Entry 5X4Z (X-ray diffraction, 7.80 A resolution (low resolution: residue-level contacts below are approximate; hydrogen-bond / salt-bridge calls are withheld)); this record covers chains B and J of the 12 polymer chains in the assembly.

Chain B:
Molecule: DNA-directed RNA polymerase subunit beta
Organism: Komagataella phaffii (strain GS115 / ATCC 20864)
Notes: EC 2.7.7.6
UniProtKB: C4QZQ7 (C4QZQ7_KOMPG); residues 1-1227 here = UniProt positions 1-1227
Amino-acid sequence (1227 residues; row label = number of the first residue in the row):
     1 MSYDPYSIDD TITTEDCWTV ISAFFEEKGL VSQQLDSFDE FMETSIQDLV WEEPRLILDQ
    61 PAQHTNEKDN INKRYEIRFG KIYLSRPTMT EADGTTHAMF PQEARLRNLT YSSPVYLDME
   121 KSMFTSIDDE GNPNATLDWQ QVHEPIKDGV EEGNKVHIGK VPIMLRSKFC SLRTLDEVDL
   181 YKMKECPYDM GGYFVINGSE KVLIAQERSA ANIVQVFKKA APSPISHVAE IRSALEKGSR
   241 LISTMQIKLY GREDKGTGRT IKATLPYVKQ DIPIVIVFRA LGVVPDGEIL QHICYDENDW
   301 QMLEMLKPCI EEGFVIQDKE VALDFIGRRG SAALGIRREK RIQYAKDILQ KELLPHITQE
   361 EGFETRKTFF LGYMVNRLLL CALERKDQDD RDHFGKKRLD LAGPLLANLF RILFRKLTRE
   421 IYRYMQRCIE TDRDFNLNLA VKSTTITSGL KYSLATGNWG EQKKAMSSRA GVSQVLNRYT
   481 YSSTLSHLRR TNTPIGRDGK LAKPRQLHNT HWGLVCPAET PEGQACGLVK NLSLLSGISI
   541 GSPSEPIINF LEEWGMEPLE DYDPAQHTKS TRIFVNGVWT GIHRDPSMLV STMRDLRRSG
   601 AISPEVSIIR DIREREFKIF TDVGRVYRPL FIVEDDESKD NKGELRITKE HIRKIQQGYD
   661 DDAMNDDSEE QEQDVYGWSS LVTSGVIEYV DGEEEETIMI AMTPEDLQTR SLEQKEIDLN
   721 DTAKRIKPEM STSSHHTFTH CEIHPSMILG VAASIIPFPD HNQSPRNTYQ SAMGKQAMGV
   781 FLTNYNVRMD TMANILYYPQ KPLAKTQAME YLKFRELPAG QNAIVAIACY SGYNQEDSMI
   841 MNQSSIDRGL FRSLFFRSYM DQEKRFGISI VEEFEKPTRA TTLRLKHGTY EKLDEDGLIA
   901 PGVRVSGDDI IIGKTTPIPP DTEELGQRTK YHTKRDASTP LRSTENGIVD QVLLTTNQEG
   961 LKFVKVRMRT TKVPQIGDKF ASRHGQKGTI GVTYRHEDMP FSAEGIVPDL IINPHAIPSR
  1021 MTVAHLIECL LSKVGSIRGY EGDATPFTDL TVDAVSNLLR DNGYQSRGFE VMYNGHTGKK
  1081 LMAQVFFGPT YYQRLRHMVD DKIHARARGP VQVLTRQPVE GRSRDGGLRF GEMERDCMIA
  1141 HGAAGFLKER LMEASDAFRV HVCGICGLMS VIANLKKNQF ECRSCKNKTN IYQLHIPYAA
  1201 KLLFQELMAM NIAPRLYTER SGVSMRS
Unresolved in the structure: 1-11, 58-76, 122-154, 208, 257-258, 328-338, 397-398, 431-438, 496-501, 642-643, 656-674, 708-720, 729-736, 918-935, 1150, 1225-1227
Metal / ion sites: Zn2+: C1163, C1166, C1185

Chain J:
Molecule: RNA polymerase subunit ABC10-beta, common to RNA polymerases I, II, and III
Organism: Komagataella phaffii (strain GS115 / ATCC 20864)
UniProtKB: C4R009 (C4R009_KOMPG); numbering as in UniProt (aligned over 1-72)
Amino-acid sequence (72 residues; row label = number of the first residue in the row):
     1 MIIPVRCFSC GKVVGDKWDA YLRLLEEGKQ EGDALDELKL KRYCCRRMVL THVDLIEKFL
    61 RYNPLEKKDF DS
Unresolved in the structure: 31-32, 65-72
Metal / ion sites: Zn2+: C7, C10, C44, C45

Chain B / chain J interface:
Residue-residue contacts - 58 pairs, chain B then chain J:
  E177(B) with R61(J)
  V178(B) with R61(J)
  Y181(B) with K58(J); R61(J); Y62(J)
  K184(B) with Y62(J); P64(J)
  C186(B) with Y62(J)
  P187(B) with Y62(J)
  V780(B) with L55(J)
  T783(B) with F59(J); Y62(J)
  N784(B) with Y62(J)
  Y785(B) with M1(J); F59(J)
  I795(B) with M1(J)
  Y797(B) with M1(J)
  Y798(B) with P4(J)
  P799(B) with M1(J); L55(J)
  Q800(B) with T51(J)
  K801(B) with L50(J); T51(J); V53(J)
  R815(B) with V53(J)
  E816(B) with V53(J); L55(J); K58(J)
  Q821(B) with F8(J)
  N822(B) with R47(J); T51(J)
  A823(B) with R47(J)
  I824(B) with S9(J); R47(J)
  S845(B) with F8(J); S9(J)
  R848(B) with C7(J); F8(J); S9(J); G11(J)
  L850(B) with F8(J)
  E1004(B) with R42(J)
  I1006(B) with R42(J); Y43(J); C44(J)
  V1007(B) with S9(J)
  D1009(B) with S9(J); R47(J)
  K1033(B) with Y43(J)
  G1035(B) with L50(J)
  S1036(B) with Y43(J); R46(J); L50(J)
  I1037(B) with R46(J)
  G1039(B) with L50(J)
  Y1064(B) with Y43(J)
  E1070(B) with Y43(J)
  P1089(B) with Y43(J)
Interface residues without a listed pair, chain B (43 interface residues in all): E185, L803, L817, N842, G849, F1087
Interface residues without a listed pair, chain J (22 interface residues in all): C10, M48

Summary:
43 residues of chain B and 22 residues of chain J are in contact. C1163(B), C1166(B) and C1185(B) form the
Zn2+ site.
Chain B is DNA-directed RNA polymerase subunit beta and chain J is RNA polymerase subunit ABC10-beta, common
to RNA polymerases I, II, and III, both from Komagataella phaffii (strain GS115 / ATCC 20864); the structure,
RNA Polymerase II from Komagataella Pastoris (Type-1 crystal), was determined by X-ray diffraction together
with 5X50 and 5X51 from the same study.
